8V6V - chains E and I of the 12 polymer chains in the assembly; structure by electron microscopy, 2.80 A resolution.

[Chain E]
Name: Histone H3.2
From: Xenopus laevis
UniProtKB: P84233 (H32_XENLA); residues 1-135 here correspond to UniProt positions 2-136 (UniProt number = residue number + 1)
Amino-acid sequence (135 residues; row label = number of the first residue in the row):
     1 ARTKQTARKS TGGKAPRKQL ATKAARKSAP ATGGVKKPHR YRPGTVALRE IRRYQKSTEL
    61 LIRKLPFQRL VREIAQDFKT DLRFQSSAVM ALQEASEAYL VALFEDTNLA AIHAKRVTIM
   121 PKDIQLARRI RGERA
Disordered / not traced: 1-38, 134-135
Differences from the reference sequence: engineered mutation Ala-102 (Gly103 in P84233), Ala-110 (Cys111 in P84233)

[Chain I]
Molecule: Widom 601 DNA (147-mer) with 60 base pairs flanking DNA (reverse strand)
Sequence (207 nucleotides; each row starts with the number of its first residue):
     1 AGAGTGGGAG CTCGGAACAC TATCCGACTG GCACCGGCAA GGTCGCTGTT CAATACATGC
    61 ACAGGATGTA TATATCTGAC ACGTGCCTGG AGACTAGGGA GTAATCCCCT TGGCGGTTAA
   121 AACGCGGGGG ACAGCGCGTA CGTGCGTTTA AGCGGTGCTA GAGCTGTCTA CGACCAATTG
   181 AGCGGCCTCG GCACCGGGAT TCTCCAG
Disordered / not traced: 1-60

[How chain E and chain I interact]
Pairs across the interface - 28 pairs, chain E then chain I:
  His-39(E) / DC205(I)  phosphate contact
  Arg-40(E) / DG126(I)  base contact
  Arg-40(E) / DC204(I)  phosphate contact
  Arg-40(E) / DC205(I)  phosphate contact
  Tyr-41(E) / DT203(I)  phosphate contact
  Tyr-41(E) / DC204(I)  sugar contact
  Arg-42(E) / DG129(I)  salt bridge to the phosphate
  Arg-42(E) / DC204(I)  hydrogen bond to the phosphate
  Arg-42(E) / DC205(I)  phosphate contact
  Pro-43(E) / DG129(I)  sugar contact
  Thr-45(E) / DT203(I)  phosphate contact
  Thr-45(E) / DC204(I)  hydrogen bond to the phosphate
  Arg-63(E) / DA120(I)  sugar contact
  Arg-63(E) / DA121(I)  phosphate contact
  Arg-72(E) / DT111(I)  salt bridge to the phosphate
  Arg-83(E) / DT110(I)  hydrogen bond to the base
  Arg-83(E) / DT111(I)  phosphate contact
  Phe-84(E) / DT110(I)  sugar contact
  Phe-84(E) / DT111(I)  hydrogen bond to the phosphate
  Gln-85(E) / DT110(I)  phosphate contact
  Ser-86(E) / DT110(I)  hydrogen bond to the phosphate
  Arg-116(E) / DA131(I)  phosphate contact
  Arg-116(E) / DC132(I)  phosphate contact
  Val-117(E) / DG130(I)  sugar contact
  Val-117(E) / DA131(I)  hydrogen bond to the phosphate
  Thr-118(E) / DG130(I)  phosphate contact
  Thr-118(E) / DA131(I)  hydrogen bond to the phosphate
  Met-120(E) / DA131(I)  phosphate contact
Interface residues without a listed pair, chain E (17 interface residues in all): Lys-122
Interface residues without a listed pair, chain I (13 interface residues in all): DG128

[Summary]
The interface between chain E and chain I involves 17 residues on one side and 13 on the other, with 7
hydrogen bonds and 2 salt bridges. Polar pairs include Arg-83(E)/DT110(I), Arg-42(E)/DC204(I) and
Thr-45(E)/DC204(I).
Here chain E is Histone H3.2 (Xenopus laevis) and chain I is Widom 601 DNA (147-mer) with 60 base pairs
flanking DNA (reverse strand). Entry 8V6V (Cryo-EM structure of doubly-bound SNF2h-nucleosome complex) was
determined by electron microscopy together with 8V4Y and 8V7L from the same study.
